1NUF - chain A; structure by X-ray diffraction, 2.70 A resolution.

Chain A:
Name: Protein-glutamine glutamyltransferase E
From: Homo sapiens
Notes: EC 2.3.2.13
UniProt: Q08188 (TGM3_HUMAN); residues 1-692 here correspond to UniProt positions 2-693 (UniProt number = residue number + 1)
Sequence (692 residues; row label = number of the first residue in the row):
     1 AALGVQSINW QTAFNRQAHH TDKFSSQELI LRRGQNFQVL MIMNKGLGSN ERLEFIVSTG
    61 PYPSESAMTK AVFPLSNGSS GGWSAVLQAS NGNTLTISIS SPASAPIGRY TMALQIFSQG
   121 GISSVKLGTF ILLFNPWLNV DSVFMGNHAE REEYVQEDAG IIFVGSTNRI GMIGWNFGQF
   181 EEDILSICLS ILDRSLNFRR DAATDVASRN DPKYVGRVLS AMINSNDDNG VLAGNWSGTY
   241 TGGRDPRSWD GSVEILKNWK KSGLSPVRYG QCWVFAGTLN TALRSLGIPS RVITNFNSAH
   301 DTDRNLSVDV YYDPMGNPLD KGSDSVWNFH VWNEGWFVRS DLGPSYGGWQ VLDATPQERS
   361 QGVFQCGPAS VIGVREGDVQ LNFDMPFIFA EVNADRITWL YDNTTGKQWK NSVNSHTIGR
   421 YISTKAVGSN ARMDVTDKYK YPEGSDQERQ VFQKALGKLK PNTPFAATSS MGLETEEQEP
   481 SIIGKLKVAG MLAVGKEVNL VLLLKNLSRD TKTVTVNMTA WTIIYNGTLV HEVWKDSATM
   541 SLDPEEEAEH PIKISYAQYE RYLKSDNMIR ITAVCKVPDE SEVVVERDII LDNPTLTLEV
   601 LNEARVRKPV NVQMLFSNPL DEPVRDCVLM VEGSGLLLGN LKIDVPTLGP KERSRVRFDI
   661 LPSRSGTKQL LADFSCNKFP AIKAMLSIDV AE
Not modelled in the structure: 462-478
Differences from the reference sequence: engineered mutation Leu-264 (Phe265 in Q08188)
Curated features (UniProtKB/Swiss-Prot):
  - active site: Cys-272, His-330, Asp-353
  - binding site (Ca(2+)): Ala-221, Asn-224, Asn-226, Asp-227, Asn-229, Asp-301, Asp-303, Asn-305, Ser-307, Asp-324, Asn-393, Ser-415, Glu-443, Glu-448
  - site: Ala-466, Ala-467 (Cleavage)
  - modified residue: Ala-1 (N-acetylalanine), Tyr-110 (Phosphotyrosine), Thr-111 (Phosphothreonine)
Metal / ion sites: Ca2+: Ala-221, Asn-224, Asn-226, Asp-227, Asn-229

Summary:
Ala-221, Asn-224, Asn-226, Asp-227 and Asn-229 form the Ca2+ site. UniProt lists 3 active-site residues and 14
Ca2+-binding residues.
Chain A is Protein-glutamine glutamyltransferase E (Homo sapiens); the structure, Role of Calcium Ions in the
Activation and Activity of the Transglutaminase 3 Enzyme, was determined by X-ray diffraction (same
publication as 1NUD and 1NUG).
